PDB entry 4K6Z | X-ray diffraction, 2.73 A resolution | chain A

Chain A:
Name: Tyrosine-protein kinase JAK1
Organism: Homo sapiens
Notes: EC 2.7.10.2; fragment: Jak1 kinase domain
UniProt: P23458 (JAK1_HUMAN); numbering as in UniProt (aligned over 854-1154)
Amino-acid sequence (302 residues; row label = number of the first residue in the row):
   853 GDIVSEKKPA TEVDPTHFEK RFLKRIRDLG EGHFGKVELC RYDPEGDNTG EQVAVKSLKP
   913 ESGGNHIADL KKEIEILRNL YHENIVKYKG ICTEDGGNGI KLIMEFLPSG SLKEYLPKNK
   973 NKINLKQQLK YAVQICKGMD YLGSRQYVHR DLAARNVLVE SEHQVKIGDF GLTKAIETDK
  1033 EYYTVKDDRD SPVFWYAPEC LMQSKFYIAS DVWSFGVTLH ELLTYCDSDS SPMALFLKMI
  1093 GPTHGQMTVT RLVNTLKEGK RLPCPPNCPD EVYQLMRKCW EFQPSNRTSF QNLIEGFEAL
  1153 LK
Unresolved in the structure: 853-864, 913-917, 947-950
Construct notes: expression tag (853)
Modified / non-standard residues: Tyr1034 (o-phosphotyrosine; PTR); Tyr1035 (o-phosphotyrosine; PTR)
Ligand contacts: 1Q3 ((1R,2S)-2-{[8-oxo-2-(1H-pyrazol-4-yl)-5,8-dihydropyrido[3,4-d]pyrimidin-4-yl]amino}cyclopentanecarbonitrile): Leu881, Gly882, Glu883, Gly884, Val889, Ala906, Val938, Met956, Glu957, Phe958, Leu959, Gly962, Ser963, Glu966, Arg1007, Asn1008, Val1009, Leu1010, Gly1020, Asp1021

In short:
Chain A binds compound 1Q3.
Chain A is Tyrosine-protein kinase JAK1 (Homo sapiens); the structure, The Jak1 kinase domain in complex with
compound 37, was determined by X-ray diffraction (same publication as 4K77).
